Entry 5IUS (X-ray diffraction, 2.89 A resolution); this record covers chains A and C.

== Chain A ==
Molecule: Programmed cell death protein 1
Source organism: Homo sapiens
UniProt: Q15116 (PDCD1_HUMAN); numbering as in UniProt (aligned over 26-146)
Sequence (129 residues; row label = number of the first residue in the row):
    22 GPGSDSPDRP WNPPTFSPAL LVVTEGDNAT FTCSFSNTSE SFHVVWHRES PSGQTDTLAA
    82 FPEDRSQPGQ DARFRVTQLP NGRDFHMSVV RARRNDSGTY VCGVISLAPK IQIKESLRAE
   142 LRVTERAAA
Disordered / not traced: 22-28, 87-88, 148-150
Sequence notes: expression tag (22-25, 147-150); engineered mutation His64 (Val in Q15116), Val65 (Leu in Q15116), Val66 (Asn in Q15116), His68 (Tyr in Q15116), Glu70 (Met in Q15116), Gly74 (Asn in Q15116), Thr78 (Lys in Q15116), Ala93 (Cys in Q15116), Val122 (Leu in Q15116), Val125 (Ala in Q15116), Ile132 (Ala in Q15116)
Curated features (UniProtKB/Swiss-Prot):
  - glycosylation (N-linked (GlcNAc...) asparagine): Asn49, Asn58, Asn116
  - mutagenesis: Asn49 (N49A: Decreased N-glycosylation without affecting binding to binding to nivolumab drug), Asn58 (N58A: Decreased N-glycosylation without affecting binding to binding to nivolumab drug), Asn116 (N116A: Decreased N-glycosylation without affecting binding to binding to nivolumab drug)
Cystine bridges: Cys54-Cys123
From the paper describing this entry:
  - conformationally variable residues (loop rearrangement): Ser60, Pro72, Pro130
  - mutagenesis - M70E: unchanged binding to Programmed cell death 1 ligand 1 (chain C)
  - contacts within the chain: Glu70-Arg139 (salt bridge) (from molecular simulation)
  - conformationally variable residues (order/disorder transition): Glu70 to Thr78 (from molecular simulation)

== Chain C ==
Molecule: Programmed cell death 1 ligand 1
Source organism: Homo sapiens
UniProt: Q9NZQ7 (PD1L1_HUMAN); residues 18-239 here = UniProt positions 18-239
Sequence (225 residues; row label = number of the first residue in the row):
    17 MAFTVTVPKD LYVVEYGSNM TIECKFPVEK QLDLAALIVY WEMEDKNIIQ FVHGEEDLKV
    77 QHSSYRQRAR LLKDQLSLGN AALQITDVKL QDAGVYRCMI SYGGADYKRI TVKVNAPYNK
   137 INQRILVVDP VTSEHELTCQ AEGYPKAEVI WTSSDHQVLS GKTTTTNSKR EEKLFNVTST
   197 LRINTTTNEI FYCTFRRLDP EENHTAELVI PELPLAHPPN ERTLE
Disordered / not traced: 17, 232-241
Sequence notes: initiating methionine (17); expression tag (240-241)
Curated features (UniProtKB/Swiss-Prot):
  - glycosylation (N-linked (GlcNAc...) asparagine): Asn35, Asn192, Asn200, Asn219
Cystine bridges: Cys40-Cys114, Cys155-Cys209

== How chain A and chain C interact ==
Residue-residue contacts (33):
  His64(A) with Ala121(C)
  Val66(A) with Ala121(C); Tyr123(C), hydrophobic
  His68(A) with Asp122(C), salt bridge; Tyr123(C); Lys124(C)
  Glu70(A) with Arg125(C), salt bridge
  Ser73(A) with Asp26(C)
  Gly74(A) with Asp26(C)
  Thr76(A) with Lys124(C); Arg125(C)
  Thr78(A) with Thr20(C); Asp122(C), hydrogen bond; Lys124(C), hydrogen bond
  Ala81(A) with Ala18(C), hydrophobic
  Asp85(A) with Gly119(C)
  Pro89(A) with Ala18(C); Phe19(C)
  Gln91(A) with Ala18(C)
  Gly124(A) with Tyr123(C)
  Ile126(A) with Met115(C), hydrophobic; Ala121(C), hydrophobic; Asp122(C)
  Leu128(A) with Ile54(C), hydrophobic; Ser117(C)
  Ile132(A) with Ile54(C), hydrophobic; Tyr56(C), hydrophobic; Gln66(C); Met115(C), hydrophobic
  Ile134(A) with Tyr56(C), hydrophobic; Arg113(C), hydrogen bond (backbone-side chain); Met115(C), hydrophobic
  Glu136(A) with Tyr123(C), hydrogen bond
Other interface residues (no listed pair), chain A (23 interface residues in all): Leu79, Ala80, Gly90, Lys135, Arg139
Other interface residues (no listed pair), chain C (18 interface residues in all): Glu58, Gly120
Interface features reported in the paper:
  - specific contacts: His68(A)-Asp122(C), Glu136(A)-Arg125(C), Lys124(C)-Thr78(A) (hydrogen bond), Arg125(C)-Glu70(A) (salt bridge)

== Summary ==
The interface between chain A and chain C involves 23 residues on one side and 18 on the other, with 4
hydrogen bonds and 2 salt bridges. Polar contacts include His68(A)-Asp122(C), Glu70(A)-Arg125(C) and
Thr78(A)-Asp122(C). The paper describes contacts between His68(A) and Asp122(C) and Glu136(A) and Arg125(C); a
hydrogen bond between Lys124(C) and Thr78(A); a salt bridge between Arg125(C) and Glu70(A). From the paper:
M70E of chain A leaves binding to Programmed cell death 1 ligand 1 (chain C) unchanged; conformational
variability at Ser60(A), Pro72(A) and Pro130(A) among others.
Chain A is Programmed cell death protein 1 and chain C is Programmed cell death 1 ligand 1, both from Homo
sapiens; the structure, Crystal structure of human PD-L1 in complex with high affinity PD-1 mutant, was
determined by X-ray diffraction.
